4HZZ - chain A; structure by X-ray diffraction, 1.60 A resolution.

# Chain A
Name: Neuraminidase
From: Influenza A virus
Reference sequence: A9YN63 (A9YN63_9INFA); the construct lacks a stretch of the UniProt sequence and is renumbered around it, so the offset changes along the chain: 83-170 = UniProt 83-170; 171-271 = UniProt 172-272; 272-285 = UniProt 274-287; 287-309 = UniProt 288-310; 3 more segments
Chain sequence (387 residues; row label = number of the first residue in the row; note: 3 numbers in that range are skipped by the numbering (no residue carries them; nothing is unmodelled there)):
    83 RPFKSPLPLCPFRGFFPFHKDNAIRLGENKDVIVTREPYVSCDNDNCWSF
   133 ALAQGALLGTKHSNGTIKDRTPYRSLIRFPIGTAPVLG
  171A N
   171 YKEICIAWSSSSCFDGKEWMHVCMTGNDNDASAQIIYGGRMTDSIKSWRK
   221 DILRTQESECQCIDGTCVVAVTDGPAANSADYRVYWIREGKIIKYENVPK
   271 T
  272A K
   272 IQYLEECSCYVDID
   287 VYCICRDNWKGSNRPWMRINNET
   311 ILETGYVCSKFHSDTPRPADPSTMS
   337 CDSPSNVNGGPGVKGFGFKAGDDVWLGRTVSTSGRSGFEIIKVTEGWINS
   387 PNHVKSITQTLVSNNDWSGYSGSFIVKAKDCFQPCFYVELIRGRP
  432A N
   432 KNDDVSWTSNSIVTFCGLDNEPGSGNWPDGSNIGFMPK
Construct notes: engineered mutation Tyr274 (His276 in A9YN63)
Cystine bridges: Cys92-Cys417, Cys124-Cys129, Cys175-Cys193, Cys183-Cys230, Cys232-Cys237, Cys278-Cys291, Cys280-Cys289, Cys318-Cys337, Cys421-Cys447
Covalent attachments: glycan linked to Asn146, Asn307
Bound ions: Ca2+: Asp293, Gly297, Asp324, Gly345
Residues lining bound ligands: Oseltamivir carboxylate (G39; (3R,4R,5S)-4-(acetylamino)-5-amino-3-(pentan-3-yloxy)cyclohex-1-ene-1-carboxylic acid): Arg118, Glu119, Asp151, Arg152, Trp178, Ser179, Ile222, Arg224, Glu227, Ala246, Glu276, Glu277, Arg292, Asn294, Arg371, Tyr406
From the paper describing this entry:
  - conformationally variable residues (side-chain flip): Tyr274, Trp295

# Overview
Ligands of chain A: Oseltamivir carboxylate. N-acetylglucosamine is covalently linked to Asn146 and Asn307.
Asp293, Gly297, Asp324 and Gly345 coordinate Ca2+. From the paper: conformational variability at Tyr274 and
Trp295.
Chain A is Neuraminidase (Influenza A virus); the structure, Crystal structure of influenza neuraminidase
N3-H274Y complexed with oseltamivir, was determined by X-ray diffraction, deposited together with 4I00, 4HZV,
4HZW, 4HZX and 4HZY.
